3N5E - chains A and D of the 3 polymer chains in the assembly; structure by X-ray diffraction, 2.26 A resolution.

# Chain A
Name: Thymidylate synthase
Source organism: Homo sapiens
Notes: EC 2.1.1.45
UniProtKB: P04818 (TYSY_HUMAN); residues 13-325 here correspond to UniProt positions 1-313 (UniProt number = residue number - 12)
Sequence (325 residues; numbered 1 to 325; the number before each row is that of its first residue):
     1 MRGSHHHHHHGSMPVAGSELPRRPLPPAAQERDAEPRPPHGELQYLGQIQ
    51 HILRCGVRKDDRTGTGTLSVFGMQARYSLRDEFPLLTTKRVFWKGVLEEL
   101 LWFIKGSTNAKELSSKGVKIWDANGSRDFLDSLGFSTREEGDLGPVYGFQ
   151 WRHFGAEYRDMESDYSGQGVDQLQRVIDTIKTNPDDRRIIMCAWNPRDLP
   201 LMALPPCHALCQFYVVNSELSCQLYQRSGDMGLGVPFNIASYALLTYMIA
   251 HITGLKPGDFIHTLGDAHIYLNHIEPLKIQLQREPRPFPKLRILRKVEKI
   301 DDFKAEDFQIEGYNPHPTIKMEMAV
Disordered / not traced: 1-37, 120-141, 323-325
Modified / non-standard residues: Cys55 (s-methyl-thio-cysteine; SCH); Cys192 (s-methyl-thio-cysteine; SCH); Cys207 (s-methyl-thio-cysteine; SCH)
Differences from the reference sequence: expression tag (1-12)
Curated features (UniProtKB/Swiss-Prot):
  - active site: Cys207 (Nucleophile)
  - binding site (dUMP): Arg62, Arg187, Arg188, Cys207, His208, Arg227 to Asp230, Asn238, His268 to Tyr270
  - binding site ((6R)-5,10-methylene-5,6,7,8-tetrahydrofolate): Asp230, Ala324
  - modified residue: Ser126 (Phosphoserine)
  - cross-link (Glycyl lysine isopeptide (Lys-Gly)): Lys299 (interchain with G-Cter in SUMO2), Lys304 (interchain with G-Cter in SUMO2), Lys320 (interchain with G-Cter in SUMO2)

# Chain D
Name: Synthetic peptide LR
Sequence (8 residues; each row starts with the number of its first residue):
     1 LSCQLYQR

# Interface between chain A and chain D
Contacting residue pairs (21; chain A residue first):
  Gln150(A) - Arg8(D)
  Phe154(A) - Gln7(D)
  Phe154(A) - Arg8(D)
  Gly155(A) - Gln7(D)
  Gly155(A) - Arg8(D)
  Cys192(A) - Gln4(D)
  Trp194(A) - Cys3(D)
  Trp194(A) - Gln4(D)
  Leu199(A) - Arg8(D)
  Met202(A) - Leu1(D)
  Leu204(A) - Ser2(D)
  Leu204(A) - Cys3(D)  hydrogen bond (backbone-backbone)
  Leu204(A) - Gln4(D)
  Leu204(A) - Arg8(D)
  Pro205(A) - Ser2(D)
  Pro205(A) - Cys3(D)
  Pro205(A) - Arg8(D)
  Pro206(A) - Leu1(D)
  Pro206(A) - Ser2(D)
  Pro206(A) - Cys3(D)
  Cys207(A) - Cys3(D)
Other interface residues (no listed pair), chain A (13 interface residues in all): Phe149, Ala156
Other interface residues (no listed pair), chain D (7 interface residues in all): Leu5

# Overview
The interface between chain A and chain D involves 13 residues on one side and 7 on the other, with 1 hydrogen
bond. The hydrogen-bonded pair Leu204(A)-Cys3(D) is a backbone contact.
Chain A is Thymidylate synthase (Homo sapiens) and chain D is Synthetic peptide LR; the structure, Crystal
Structure of human thymidylate synthase bound to a peptide inhibitor, was determined by X-ray diffraction
together with 3N5G from the same study.
